PDB entry 5H2X | X-ray diffraction, 2.20 A resolution | chains A and B

== Chain A ==
Protein: Importin subunit alpha
Source organism: Saccharomyces cerevisiae (strain ATCC 204508 / S288c)
UniProtKB: Q02821 (IMA1_YEAST); residues 88-510 here = UniProt positions 88-510
Amino-acid sequence (423 residues; row label = number of the first residue in the row):
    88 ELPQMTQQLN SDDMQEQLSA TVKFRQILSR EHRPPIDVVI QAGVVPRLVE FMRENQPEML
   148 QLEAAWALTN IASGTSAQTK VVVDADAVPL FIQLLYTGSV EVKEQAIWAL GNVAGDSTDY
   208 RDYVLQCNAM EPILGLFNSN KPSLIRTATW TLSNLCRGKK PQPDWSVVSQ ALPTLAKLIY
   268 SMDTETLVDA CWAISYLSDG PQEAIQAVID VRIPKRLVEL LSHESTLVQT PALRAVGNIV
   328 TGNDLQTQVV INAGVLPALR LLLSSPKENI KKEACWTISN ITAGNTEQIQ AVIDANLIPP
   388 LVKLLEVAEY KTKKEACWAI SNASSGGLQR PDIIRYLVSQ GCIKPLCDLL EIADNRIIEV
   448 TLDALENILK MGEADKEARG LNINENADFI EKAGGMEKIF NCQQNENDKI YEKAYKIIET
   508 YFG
Unresolved in the structure: 466-470
Curated features (UniProtKB/Swiss-Prot):
  - mutagenesis: Ser-116 (S116F: In SRP1-31; temperature-sensitive mutant; reduced growth rate and chromosome loss), Glu-145 (E145K: In SRP1-49; temperature-sensitive mutant; alteration in nucleolar and microtubule morphology), Pro-219 (P219Q: In SRP1-1; temperature-sensitive mutant), Asp-286 (D286N: In SRP1-3; temperature-sensitive mutant), Glu-360 (E360K: In SRP1-2; temperature-sensitive mutant), Gly-459 (G459V: In SRP1-54; temperature-sensitive mutant; reduced growth rate)

== Chain B ==
Protein: Ubiquitin-like-specific protease 1
Source organism: Saccharomyces cerevisiae (strain ATCC 204508 / S288c)
Notes: EC 3.4.22.68
UniProtKB: Q02724 (ULP1_YEAST); numbering as in UniProt (aligned over 150-172)
Amino-acid sequence (23 residues; numbered 150 to 172; the number before each row is that of its first residue):
   150 SSDTRKHKFD TSTWALPNKR RRI
Unresolved in the structure: 150-153

== Interface between chain A and chain B ==
Contacting residue pairs (57; chain A residue first):
  Ser-116(A) with Arg-171(B); Ile-172(B)
  Arg-117(A) with Arg-170(B), hydrogen bond (backbone-side chain)
  Glu-118(A) with Arg-170(B), hydrogen bond (backbone-side chain)
  Pro-121(A) with Arg-170(B)
  Trp-153(A) with Arg-171(B), hydrogen bond (side chain-backbone)
  Asn-157(A) with Arg-170(B); Arg-171(B), hydrogen bond (side chain-backbone)
  Ala-159(A) with Lys-168(B), hydrogen bond (backbone-side chain)
  Ser-160(A) with Lys-168(B); Arg-169(B); Arg-170(B), hydrogen bond
  Gly-161(A) with Lys-168(B), hydrogen bond (backbone-side chain)
  Thr-162(A) with Lys-168(B), hydrogen bond (backbone-side chain)
  Ser-163(A) with Lys-168(B)
  Thr-166(A) with Lys-168(B), hydrogen bond
  Glu-191(A) with Arg-171(B)
  Gln-192(A) with Arg-171(B)
  Trp-195(A) with Arg-169(B), hydrogen bond (side chain-backbone); Arg-170(B); Arg-171(B)
  Gly-198(A) with Asn-167(B)
  Asn-199(A) with Lys-168(B); Arg-169(B), hydrogen bond (side chain-backbone)
  Gly-202(A) with Pro-166(B); Asn-167(B), hydrogen bond (backbone-backbone)
  Asp-203(A) with Lys-168(B), salt bridge
  Trp-237(A) with Asn-167(B), hydrogen bond; Arg-169(B)
  Asn-241(A) with Asn-167(B), hydrogen bond (side chain-backbone)
  Arg-244(A) with Leu-165(B), hydrogen bond (side chain-backbone); Asn-167(B)
  Lys-246(A) with Asp-159(B), salt bridge
  Lys-247(A) with Thr-162(B)
  Asp-276(A) with Arg-169(B), salt bridge
  Asp-286(A) with Lys-157(B), salt bridge
  Arg-321(A) with Phe-158(B)
  Asn-325(A) with Lys-157(B), hydrogen bond
  Val-327(A) with Lys-155(B), hydrogen bond (backbone-side chain)
  Thr-328(A) with Lys-155(B); Lys-157(B)
  Gly-329(A) with Lys-155(B), hydrogen bond (backbone-side chain)
  Thr-334(A) with Lys-155(B), hydrogen bond
  Lys-359(A) with Phe-158(B)
  Glu-360(A) with Phe-158(B)
  Trp-363(A) with His-156(B), hydrogen bond (side chain-backbone); Lys-157(B); Phe-158(B), hydrophobic
  Ser-366(A) with His-156(B)
  Asn-367(A) with Lys-155(B), hydrogen bond (backbone-side chain); His-156(B), hydrogen bond (side chain-backbone)
  Ala-370(A) with Arg-154(B)
  Glu-402(A) with His-156(B), salt bridge; Phe-158(B)
  Trp-405(A) with Arg-154(B); His-156(B)
  Asn-409(A) with Arg-154(B)
Also at the interface, not in a pair above, chain A (43 interface residues in all): Leu-115, His-119
Also at the interface, not in a pair above, chain B (16 interface residues in all): Ala-164
The authors on this interface:
  - residue pairs: Glu-118(A)/Arg-170(B) (backbone contact), Trp-153(A)/Arg-171(B), Ser-160(A)/Arg-170(B) (hydrogen bond), Gly-161(A)/Lys-168(B) (backbone contact), Thr-166(A)/Lys-168(B) (hydrogen bond), Trp-195(A)/Arg-171(B), Asp-203(A)/Lys-168(B) (salt bridge), Trp-237(A)/Asn-167(B) (hydrogen bond), Trp-237(A)/Arg-169(B) (cation-pi contact), Asp-276(A)/Arg-169(B) (salt bridge), Asn-325(A)/Lys-157(B) (hydrogen bond), Val-327(A)/Lys-155(B) (backbone contact), Thr-334(A)/Lys-155(B) (hydrogen bond), Trp-363(A)/His-156(B) (hydrogen bond), Trp-363(A)/Phe-158(B), Asn-367(A)/Lys-155(B) (backbone contact), Asn-367(A)/His-156(B) (hydrogen bond), Glu-402(A)/His-156(B) (hydrogen bond), Trp-405(A)/His-156(B)
  - interface residues, chain A: Trp-153(A), Asn-157(A), Asn-199(A), Gly-202(A), Asn-241(A), Arg-244(A)
  - interface residues, chain B: Arg-154(B), Leu-165(B), Pro-166(B)

== In short ==
Chain A and chain B form an interface of 43 and 16 residues respectively; the contacts include 22 hydrogen
bonds and 5 salt bridges. Polar contacts include Asp-203(A)/Lys-168(B), Lys-246(A)/Asp-159(B) and
Asp-276(A)/Arg-169(B). The authors report backbone contacts between Glu-118(A) and Arg-170(B), Gly-161(A) and
Lys-168(B) and Val-327(A) and Lys-155(B) among others; contacts between Trp-153(A) and Arg-171(B), Trp-195(A)
and Arg-171(B) and Trp-363(A) and Phe-158(B) among others; hydrogen bonds between Ser-160(A) and Arg-170(B),
Thr-166(A) and Lys-168(B) and Trp-237(A) and Asn-167(B) among others. From the paper: interface residues
Trp-153(A), Asn-157(A) and Arg-154(B) among others.
Here chain A is Importin subunit alpha and chain B is Ubiquitin-like-specific protease 1, both from
Saccharomyces cerevisiae (strain ATCC 204508 / S288c). Entry 5H2X (Crystal structure of the karyopherin Kap60p
bound to the SUMO protease Ulp1p (150-172)) was determined by X-ray diffraction, deposited together with 5H2V
and 5H2W.
